PDB entry 6Y9W | electron microscopy, 4.10 A resolution (low resolution: residue-level contacts below are approximate; hydrogen-bond / salt-bridge calls are withheld) | chains Y and e of the 13 polymer chains in the assembly

== Chain Y (and e) ==
Protein: Gag-Pol polyprotein
Organism: Human immunodeficiency virus 1
Notes: EC 3.4.23.16, 2.7.7.49, 2.7.7.7, 3.1.26.13, 3.1.13.2, 2.7.7.-, 3.1.-.-; chain e of this document is another copy of the same molecule, construct and numbering; everything in this record applies to it too
UniProtKB: P0C6F2 (POL_HV1LW); residues 1-220 here correspond to UniProt positions 133-352 (UniProt number = residue number + 132)
Sequence (220 residues; numbered 1 to 220; the number before each row is that of its first residue):
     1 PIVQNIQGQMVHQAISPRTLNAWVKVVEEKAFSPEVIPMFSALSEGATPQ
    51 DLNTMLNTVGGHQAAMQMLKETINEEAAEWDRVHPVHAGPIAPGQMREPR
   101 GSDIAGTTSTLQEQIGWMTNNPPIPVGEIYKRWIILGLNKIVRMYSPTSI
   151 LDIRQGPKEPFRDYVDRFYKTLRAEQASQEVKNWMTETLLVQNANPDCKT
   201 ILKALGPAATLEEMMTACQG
Unresolved in the structure: 147-220 (chain e: fully traced)
UniProt features mapped onto this chain:
  - region: N57 to Q95 (Interaction with human PPIA/CYPA and NUP153)
  - site: G89, P90 (Cis/trans isomerization of proline peptide bond)

== Interface between chain Y and chain e ==
Contacting residue pairs (30):
  N5(Y) - Q7(e)
  Q9(Y) - Q7(e)
  H12(Y) - Q4(e)
  A14(Y) - E45(e)
  P17(Y) - L43(e)
  R18(Y) - R18(e)
  L20(Y) - A42(e)
  V24(Y) - M39(e)
  T54(Y) - A42(e)
  N57(Y) - E35(e)
  N57(Y) - P38(e)
  N57(Y) - R173(e)
  T58(Y) - E35(e)
  T58(Y) - P38(e)
  T58(Y) - M39(e)
  V59(Y) - R173(e)
  G60(Y) - E35(e)
  Q63(Y) - D166(e)
  Q63(Y) - Y169(e)
  Q63(Y) - R173(e)
  A64(Y) - D166(e)
  A64(Y) - L211(e)
  A64(Y) - M215(e)
  Q67(Y) - Y169(e)
  Q67(Y) - L211(e)
  M68(Y) - L211(e)
  M68(Y) - E212(e)
  M144(Y) - M215(e)
  M144(Y) - Q219(e)
  Y145(Y) - R162(e)
Also at the interface, not in a pair above, chain Y (26 interface residues in all): V11, I15, E28, Q50, H62, E71, K140
Also at the interface, not in a pair above, chain e (22 interface residues in all): I6, T19, K30, V165, K170

== Summary ==
26 residues of chain Y and 22 residues of chain e are in contact.
Both chains are Gag-Pol polyprotein (Human immunodeficiency virus 1). Entry 6Y9W (Structure of the native
full-length HIV-1 capsid protein in complex with Cyclophilin A from helical assembly ...) was determined by
electron microscopy, deposited together with 6Y9V, 6Y9X, 6Y9Y, 6Y9Z and 6ZDJ.
